4MEX - chains A and B of the 7 polymer chains in the assembly; structure by X-ray diffraction, 3.90 A resolution.

== Chain A (and B) ==
Molecule: DNA-directed RNA polymerase subunit alpha
Source organism: Escherichia coli
Notes: EC 2.7.7.6; chain B of this document is another copy of the same molecule, construct and numbering; everything in this record applies to it too
Reference sequence: P0A7Z4 (RPOA_ECOLI); residue numbers follow UniProt; this construct covers 2-329
Sequence (335 residues; numbered -5 to 329; the number before each row is that of its first residue; numbers below 1 keep their minus sign (Met-5 is residue -5)):
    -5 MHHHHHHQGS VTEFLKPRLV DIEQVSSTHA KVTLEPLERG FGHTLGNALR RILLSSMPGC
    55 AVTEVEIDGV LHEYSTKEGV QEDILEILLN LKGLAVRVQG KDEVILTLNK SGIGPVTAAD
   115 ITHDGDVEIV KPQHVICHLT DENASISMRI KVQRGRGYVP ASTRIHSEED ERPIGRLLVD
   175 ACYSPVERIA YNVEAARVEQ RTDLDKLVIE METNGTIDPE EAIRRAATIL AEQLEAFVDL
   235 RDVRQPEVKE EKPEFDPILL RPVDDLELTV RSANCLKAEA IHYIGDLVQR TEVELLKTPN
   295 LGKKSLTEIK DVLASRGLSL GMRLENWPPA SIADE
Disordered / not traced: -5 to 4, 159-167, 234-246, 325-329 (chain B: -5 to 5, 159-170, 233-251, 324-329)
Differences from the reference sequence: expression tag (-4 to 1)
Curated features (UniProtKB/Swiss-Prot):
  - region: Glu162 to Glu165 (Required for interaction with Crp at class II promoters)
  - modified residue: Arg265 (ADP-ribosylarginine), Lys297 (N6-acetyllysine), Lys298 (N6-acetyllysine)

== Interface between chain A and chain B ==
Pairs across the interface (63):
  Thr6(A) - Arg150(B)
  Phe8(A) - Ser50(B)
  Phe8(A) - Arg150(B)
  Phe8(A) - Ile223(B)  hydrophobic
  Phe8(A) - Gln227(B)
  Leu9(A) - Gln227(B)  hydrogen bond (backbone-side chain)
  Lys10(A) - Glu226(B)
  Lys10(A) - Gln227(B)
  Pro11(A) - Gln227(B)
  Pro11(A) - Ala230(B)
  Phe35(A) - Ile46(B)  hydrophobic
  Phe35(A) - Ser50(B)
  Phe35(A) - Gln227(B)
  Thr38(A) - Ala42(B)
  Thr38(A) - Arg45(B)
  Leu39(A) - Leu228(B)  hydrophobic
  Ala42(A) - Thr38(B)
  Arg45(A) - Thr38(B)
  Ile46(A) - Phe35(B)  hydrophobic
  Ser50(A) - Phe8(B)
  Ser50(A) - Phe35(B)
  Glu60(A) - Ile252(B)  hydrogen bond (side chain-backbone)
  Asp62(A) - Arg255(B)
  Asp62(A) - Pro256(B)
  Asp62(A) - Asp259(B)
  Gly63(A) - Asp259(B)  hydrogen bond (backbone-side chain)
  Leu65(A) - Asp259(B)
  Leu65(A) - Glu261(B)
  Arg143(A) - Leu254(B)
  Arg143(A) - Arg255(B)
  Arg150(A) - Thr6(B)
  Arg150(A) - Glu7(B)
  Arg150(A) - Phe8(B)
  Ile168(A) - Ile252(B)
  Ile168(A) - Ser309(B)
  Ile168(A) - Arg310(B)  hydrogen bond (backbone-side chain)
  Gly169(A) - Arg310(B)  hydrogen bond (backbone-side chain)
  Arg170(A) - Ile252(B)
  Arg218(A) - Ala230(B)
  Arg218(A) - Phe231(B)
  Arg218(A) - Val232(B)  hydrogen bond (side chain-backbone)
  Ala221(A) - Phe231(B)
  Thr222(A) - Phe231(B)
  Ile223(A) - Phe8(B)  hydrophobic
  Ile223(A) - Phe35(B)  hydrophobic
  Leu224(A) - Leu228(B)  hydrophobic
  Ala225(A) - Leu228(B)
  Glu226(A) - Lys10(B)  salt bridge
  Gln227(A) - Leu9(B)
  Gln227(A) - Lys10(B)
  Gln227(A) - Leu31(B)
  Gln227(A) - Phe35(B)
  Leu228(A) - Leu39(B)  hydrophobic
  Leu228(A) - Leu224(B)  hydrophobic
  Ala230(A) - Arg218(B)
  Phe231(A) - Glu214(B)
  Phe231(A) - Arg218(B)  hydrogen bond (backbone-side chain)
  Val232(A) - Val14(B)
  Asp233(A) - Val14(B)
  Asp233(A) - Ile16(B)
  Asp233(A) - Glu214(B)  hydrogen bond (backbone-side chain)
  Val264(A) - Ser313(B)
  Val264(A) - Leu314(B)
Other interface residues (no listed pair), chain A (39 interface residues in all): Val5, Arg12, Ile61, Asn268
Other interface residues (no listed pair), chain B (41 interface residues in all): Asp96, Ile217, Ala221, Ala225, Gly315

== Summary ==
The interface between chain A and chain B involves 39 residues on one side and 41 on the other, with 8
hydrogen bonds and 1 salt bridge. Among the polar pairs are Glu226(A)-Lys10(B), Leu9(A)-Gln227(B) and
Glu60(A)-Ile252(B).
Both chains are DNA-directed RNA polymerase subunit alpha (Escherichia coli). Entry 4MEX (Crystal structure of
Escherichia coli RNA polymerase in complex with salinamide A) was determined by X-ray diffraction (same
publication as 4MEY).
